Entry 9H6D (X-ray diffraction, 3.15 A resolution); this record covers chains A and B of the 4 polymer chains in the assembly.

[Chain A]
Name: tRNA(fMet)-specific endonuclease VapC
From: Escherichia coli KLY
Notes: EC 3.1.-.-
UniProt: Q84A22 (Q84A22_ECOLX); numbering as in UniProt (aligned over 1-132)
Chain sequence (132 residues; numbered 1 to 132; the number before each row is that of its first residue):
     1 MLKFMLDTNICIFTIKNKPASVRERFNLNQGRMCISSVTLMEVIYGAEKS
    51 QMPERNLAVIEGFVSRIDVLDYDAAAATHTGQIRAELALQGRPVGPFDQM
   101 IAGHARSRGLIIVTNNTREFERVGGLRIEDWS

[Chain B]
Name: Antitoxin
From: Escherichia coli KLY
UniProt: Q7B3V0 (Q7B3V0_ECOLX); residues 2-75 here = UniProt positions 2-75
Chain sequence (96 residues; row label = number of the first residue in the row; note: 1 number in that range is skipped by the numbering (no residue carries it; nothing is unmodelled there); numbers below 1 keep their minus sign (Met-20 is residue -20)):
   -20 MGSSHHHHHHSSGENLYFQGH
    1G M
     2 ETTEFLSNRSQAVRLPKAVALPENVKRVEVIAVGRTRIITPAGETWDEWF
    52 DGNSVSADFMDNREQPGMQERESF
Unresolved in the structure: -20 to -1, 69-75
Sequence notes: initiating methionine (-20); expression tag (-19 to 0); engineered mutation Glu5 (Val in Q7B3V0)

[Chain A / chain B interface]
Pairs across the interface - 68 pairs, chain A then chain B:
  Thr8(A) - Arg64(B)
  Asn9(A) - Arg64(B)  hydrogen bond
  Ile12(A) - Phe60(B)  hydrophobic
  Ile12(A) - Asp62(B)
  Ile12(A) - Arg64(B)
  Thr14(A) - Trp50(B)
  Thr14(A) - Phe51(B)
  Ile15(A) - Trp50(B)  hydrophobic
  Ile15(A) - Val56(B)
  Ile15(A) - Phe60(B)  hydrophobic
  Lys16(A) - Val56(B)
  Lys16(A) - Ser57(B)  hydrogen bond (side chain-backbone)
  Lys16(A) - Ala58(B)  hydrogen bond (side chain-backbone)
  Lys16(A) - Phe60(B)
  Lys16(A) - Asp62(B)
  Lys18(A) - Trp50(B)
  Lys18(A) - Phe51(B)
  Lys18(A) - Gly53(B)  hydrogen bond (side chain-backbone)
  Lys18(A) - Asn54(B)  hydrogen bond (side chain-backbone)
  Lys18(A) - Ser55(B)
  Pro19(A) - Phe51(B)
  Arg23(A) - Phe51(B)
  Phe26(A) - Trp47(B)  hydrogen bond (backbone-side chain)
  Asn27(A) - Gly44(B)
  Asn27(A) - Glu45(B)
  Asn27(A) - Thr46(B)  hydrogen bond (side chain-backbone)
  Asn27(A) - Trp47(B)  hydrogen bond (side chain-backbone)
  Asn27(A) - Asp48(B)  hydrogen bond
  Gln30(A) - Thr46(B)
  Gln30(A) - Trp47(B)  hydrogen bond
  Met33(A) - Trp47(B)
  Glu42(A) - Arg64(B)  salt bridge
  Tyr45(A) - Glu65(B)  hydrogen bond
  Gly46(A) - Phe60(B)
  Ala47(A) - Phe60(B)
  Lys49(A) - Met61(B)
  Lys49(A) - Glu65(B)  salt bridge
  Ser50(A) - Ser57(B)  hydrogen bond
  Ser50(A) - Asp59(B)  hydrogen bond
  Ser50(A) - Met61(B)
  Gln51(A) - Asp59(B)  hydrogen bond (backbone-side chain)
  Met52(A) - Ser57(B)
  Arg55(A) - Ser55(B)
  Asn56(A) - Val56(B)
  Asn56(A) - Ser57(B)  hydrogen bond (side chain-backbone)
  Val59(A) - Trp50(B)  hydrogen bond (backbone-side chain)
  Val59(A) - Asn54(B)
  Gly62(A) - Trp50(B)
  Phe63(A) - Trp47(B)  hydrophobic
  Phe63(A) - Trp50(B)
  Ser65(A) - Ile32(B)
  Ser65(A) - Ala33(B)  hydrogen bond (side chain-backbone)
  Ser65(A) - Val34(B)
  Arg66(A) - Ile32(B)
  Arg66(A) - Thr41(B)
  Arg66(A) - Thr46(B)  hydrogen bond (side chain-backbone)
  Arg66(A) - Trp47(B)
  Arg66(A) - Glu49(B)  salt bridge
  Arg66(A) - Trp50(B)
  Ile67(A) - Trp47(B)  hydrophobic
  Gly95(A) - Gln66(B)
  Pro96(A) - Gln66(B)
  Pro96(A) - Pro67(B)
  Phe97(A) - Arg64(B)
  Phe97(A) - Gln66(B)  hydrogen bond (backbone-side chain)
  Phe97(A) - Pro67(B)
  Asp98(A) - Arg64(B)  salt bridge
  Asp98(A) - Gln66(B)  hydrogen bond
Also at the interface, not in a pair above, chain A (37 interface residues in all): Val22, Val43, Glu61, Glu119
Also at the interface, not in a pair above, chain B (29 interface residues in all): Glu30, Ile39, Gly68

[In short]
37 residues of chain A and 29 residues of chain B are in contact, with 20 hydrogen bonds and 4 salt bridges.
Polar pairs include Glu42(A)-Arg64(B), Lys49(A)-Glu65(B) and Arg66(A)-Glu49(B).
Here chain A is tRNA(fMet)-specific endonuclease VapC and chain B is Antitoxin, both from Escherichia coli
KLY. Entry 9H6D (Crystal structure of the E. coli F-plasmid VapBC toxin-antitoxin complex (VapB V5E)) was
determined by X-ray diffraction, deposited together with 9H6A, 9H6B and 9H6C.
